Entry 1F1U (X-ray diffraction, 1.50 A resolution); this record covers chains A and B.

[Chain A (and B)]
Name: Homoprotocatechuate 2,3-dioxygenase
Organism: Arthrobacter globiformis
Notes: EC 1.13.11.15; chain B of this document is another copy of the same molecule, construct and numbering; everything in this record applies to it too
Reference sequence: Q44048 (Q44048_ARTGO); aligned to UniProt positions 1-323 over residues 1-323 (the alignment contains insertions or deletions, so no single offset holds)
Chain sequence (323 residues; numbered 1 to 323; the number before each row is that of its first residue):
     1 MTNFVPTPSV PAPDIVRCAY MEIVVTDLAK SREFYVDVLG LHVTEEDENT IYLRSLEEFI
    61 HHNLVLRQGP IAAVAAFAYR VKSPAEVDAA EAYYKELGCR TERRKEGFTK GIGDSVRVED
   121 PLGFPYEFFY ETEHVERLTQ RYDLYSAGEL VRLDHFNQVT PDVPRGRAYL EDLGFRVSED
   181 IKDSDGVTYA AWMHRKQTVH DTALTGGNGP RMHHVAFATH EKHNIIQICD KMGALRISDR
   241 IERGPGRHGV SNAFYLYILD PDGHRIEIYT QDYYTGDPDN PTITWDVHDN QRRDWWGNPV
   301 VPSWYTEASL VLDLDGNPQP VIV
Disordered / not traced: 1 (chain B: 1-2)
Bound ions: Mn2+: His-155, His-214, Glu-267
Reported in the primary citation:
  - Mn2+ coordination: His-155, His-214, Glu-267
  - contacts within the chain: Arg-152/Asp-154 (hydrogen bond), Asp-154/His-155 (hydrogen bond), His-248/Arg-293 (hydrogen bond), His-248/Tyr-257 (hydrogen bond), Arg-243/Asp-294 (hydrogen bond)
  - conformationally variable residues (order/disorder transition): Arg-293
  - specificity-determining residues: Val-250, Ser-251, Trp-304 (proposed by the authors, not directly observed)
  - catalytic residues: His-200, Tyr-257 (proposed by the authors, not directly observed)

[Chain A / chain B interface]
Pairs across the interface (66; chain A residue first):
  Val-16(A) / Tyr-274(B)
  Val-16(A) / Gly-276(B)
  Val-16(A) / Asp-277(B)
  Arg-17(A) / Tyr-274(B)
  Arg-17(A) / Asp-277(B)  salt bridge
  Glu-57(A) / Asp-272(B)
  Glu-57(A) / Tyr-273(B)
  Phe-59(A) / Asp-277(B)
  Phe-59(A) / Asp-279(B)
  Phe-59(A) / Pro-281(B)
  Ile-60(A) / Asp-277(B)
  Arg-80(A) / Asp-277(B)  salt bridge
  Arg-80(A) / Asp-279(B)  salt bridge
  Lys-82(A) / Pro-278(B)
  Tyr-130(A) / Pro-278(B)  hydrophobic
  Tyr-130(A) / Asp-279(B)
  His-134(A) / Asp-279(B)  salt bridge
  Arg-137(A) / Tyr-273(B)
  Arg-137(A) / Tyr-274(B)  hydrogen bond (side chain-backbone)
  Arg-137(A) / Asn-280(B)  hydrogen bond
  Thr-139(A) / Asn-252(B)
  Gln-140(A) / His-248(B)
  Gln-140(A) / Gly-249(B)  hydrogen bond (side chain-backbone)
  Gln-140(A) / Asn-252(B)
  Gln-140(A) / Trp-285(B)
  Gln-140(A) / Trp-295(B)
  Tyr-142(A) / Arg-247(B)  hydrogen bond
  Tyr-142(A) / Asn-252(B)  hydrogen bond
  Tyr-142(A) / Gln-271(B)  hydrogen bond
  Tyr-142(A) / Trp-295(B)
  Lys-196(A) / Gln-197(B)
  Gln-197(A) / Lys-196(B)
  Gln-197(A) / Gln-197(B)  hydrogen bond (side chain-backbone)
  His-220(A) / Gln-271(B)  hydrogen bond
  Glu-221(A) / Glu-221(B)
  Glu-221(A) / Lys-222(B)  salt bridge
  Lys-222(A) / Glu-221(B)  salt bridge
  Arg-247(A) / Tyr-142(B)  hydrogen bond
  Gly-249(A) / Gln-140(B)  hydrogen bond (backbone-side chain)
  Asn-252(A) / Thr-139(B)
  Asn-252(A) / Gln-140(B)  hydrogen bond
  Asn-252(A) / Tyr-142(B)  hydrogen bond
  Gln-271(A) / Tyr-142(B)  hydrogen bond
  Gln-271(A) / His-220(B)  hydrogen bond
  Asp-272(A) / Glu-57(B)
  Tyr-273(A) / Glu-57(B)
  Tyr-273(A) / Arg-137(B)
  Tyr-274(A) / Val-16(B)
  Tyr-274(A) / Arg-17(B)
  Tyr-274(A) / Arg-137(B)  hydrogen bond (backbone-side chain)
  Gly-276(A) / Val-16(B)
  Asp-277(A) / Val-16(B)
  Asp-277(A) / Arg-17(B)  salt bridge
  Asp-277(A) / Phe-59(B)
  Asp-277(A) / Ile-60(B)
  Asp-277(A) / Arg-80(B)  salt bridge
  Pro-278(A) / Lys-82(B)
  Pro-278(A) / Tyr-130(B)  hydrophobic
  Asp-279(A) / Phe-59(B)
  Asp-279(A) / Arg-80(B)  salt bridge
  Asp-279(A) / His-134(B)  salt bridge
  Asn-280(A) / Arg-137(B)  hydrogen bond
  Pro-281(A) / Phe-59(B)
  Trp-285(A) / Gln-140(B)
  Trp-295(A) / Gln-140(B)
  Trp-295(A) / Tyr-142(B)
Interface residues without a listed pair, chain A (36 interface residues in all): Val-81, Arg-152, His-248
Interface residues without a listed pair, chain B (35 interface residues in all): Arg-152

[Overview]
36 residues of chain A and 35 residues of chain B are in contact, with 16 hydrogen bonds and 10 salt bridges.
Polar contacts include Arg-17(A)/Asp-277(B), Arg-80(A)/Asp-277(B) and Arg-80(A)/Asp-279(B). His-155(A),
His-214(A) and Glu-267(A) form the Mn2+ site. The paper reports catalytic residues His-200(A) and Tyr-257(A);
Mn2+ coordination by His-155(A), His-214(A) and Glu-267(A).
Chain A and chain B are both Homoprotocatechuate 2,3-dioxygenase (Arthrobacter globiformis); the structure,
Crystal structure of homoprotocatechuate 2,3-dioxygenase from arthrobacter globiformis (native, low
temperature), was determined by X-ray diffraction (same publication as 1Q0C, 1Q0O, 1F1R, 1F1V and 1F1X).
